Entry 8QLP (electron microscopy, 3.14 A resolution); this record covers chains A and D of the 16 polymer chains in the assembly.

== Chain A ==
Name: Toll/interleukin-1 receptor domain-containing protein
Source organism: Bacillales bacterium
Chain sequence (452 residues; each row starts with the number of its first residue; numbers below 1 keep their minus sign (Ser-1 is residue -1)):
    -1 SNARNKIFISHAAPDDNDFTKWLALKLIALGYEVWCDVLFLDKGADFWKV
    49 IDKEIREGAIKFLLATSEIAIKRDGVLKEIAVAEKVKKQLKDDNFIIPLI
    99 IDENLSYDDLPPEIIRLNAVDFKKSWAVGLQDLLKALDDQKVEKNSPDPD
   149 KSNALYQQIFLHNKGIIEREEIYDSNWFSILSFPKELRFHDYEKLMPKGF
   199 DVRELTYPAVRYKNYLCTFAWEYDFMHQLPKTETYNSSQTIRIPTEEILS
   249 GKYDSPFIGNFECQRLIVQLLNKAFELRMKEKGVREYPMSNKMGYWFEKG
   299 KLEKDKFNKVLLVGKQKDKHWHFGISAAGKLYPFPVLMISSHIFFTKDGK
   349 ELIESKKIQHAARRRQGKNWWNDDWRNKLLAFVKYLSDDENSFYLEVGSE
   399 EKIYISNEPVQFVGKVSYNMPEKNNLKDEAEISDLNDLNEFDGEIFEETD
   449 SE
Unresolved in the structure: -1 to 0, 39-44, 419-450
What the authors report for this chain:
  - conformationally variable residues (domain motion, helix shift): Asn143 to Ile164, Asp148 to Glu168
  - mutagenesis - R54E, E77A, R114E, N174A: abolished catalytic activity
  - mutagenesis - D40A/K41A, W46E: decreased catalytic activity
  - self-association interface (contacts with another copy of this molecule): Arg114

== Chain D ==
Molecule: 25-nt DNA strand
Source organism: Bacillales bacterium
Sequence (25 nucleotides; each row starts with the number of its first residue; numbers below 1 keep their minus sign (DC-1 is residue -1)):
    -1 CAACTAATAGATTAGAGCCGTCAAT
Unresolved in the structure: -1 to 0, 21-23

== How chain A and chain D interact ==
Contacting residue pairs (20):
  Arg201(A) - DT6(D)  hydrogen bond to the phosphate
  Arg201(A) - DA7(D)  salt bridge to the phosphate
  Arg263(A) - DA7(D)  hydrogen bond to the base
  Arg263(A) - DG8(D)  hydrogen bond to the sugar
  Arg263(A) - DA9(D)  phosphate contact
  Val266(A) - DG8(D)  phosphate contact
  Val266(A) - DA9(D)  phosphate contact
  Gln267(A) - DA7(D)  sugar contact
  Asn270(A) - DG8(D)  phosphate contact
  Lys271(A) - DA7(D)  salt bridge to the phosphate
  Lys328(A) - DG8(D)  hydrogen bond to the phosphate
  Lys328(A) - DA9(D)  salt bridge to the phosphate
  His358(A) - DG15(D)  hydrogen bond to the base
  His358(A) - DC16(D)  hydrogen bond to the base
  Ala359(A) - DG18(D)  phosphate contact
  Arg362(A) - DC17(D)  sugar contact
  Arg362(A) - DG18(D)  phosphate contact
  Arg363(A) - DG18(D)  hydrogen bond to the phosphate
  Lys366(A) - DG18(D)  phosphate contact
  Lys366(A) - DT19(D)  phosphate contact

== Overview ==
12 residues of chain A and 9 residues of chain D are in contact; the contacts include 7 hydrogen bonds and 3
salt bridges. Polar contacts include Arg263(A)-DA7(D), His358(A)-DG15(D) and His358(A)-DC16(D). From the
paper: R54E, E77A and R114E of chain A, among others, abolish catalytic activity; conformational variability
at Asn143(A) and Asp148(A); 6 substitutions were tested in all.
Here chain A is Toll/interleukin-1 receptor domain-containing protein and chain D is a 25-nt DNA strand, both
from Bacillales bacterium. Entry 8QLP (CryoEM structure of the RNA/DNA bound SPARTA (BabAgo/TIR-APAZ)
tetrameric complex) was determined by electron microscopy, deposited together with 8QLO.
